Entry 7LZI (electron microscopy, 4.39 A resolution (low resolution: residue-level contacts below are approximate; hydrogen-bond / salt-bridge calls are withheld)); this record covers chains A and B of the 4 polymer chains in the assembly.

== Chain A (and B) ==
Molecule: Glutamate receptor 3.4
Organism: Arabidopsis thaliana
Notes: chain B of this document is another copy of the same molecule, construct and numbering; everything in this record applies to it too
UniProt: Q8GXJ4 (GLR34_ARATH); numbering as in UniProt (aligned over 1-959)
Amino-acid sequence (959 residues; row label = number of the first residue in the row):
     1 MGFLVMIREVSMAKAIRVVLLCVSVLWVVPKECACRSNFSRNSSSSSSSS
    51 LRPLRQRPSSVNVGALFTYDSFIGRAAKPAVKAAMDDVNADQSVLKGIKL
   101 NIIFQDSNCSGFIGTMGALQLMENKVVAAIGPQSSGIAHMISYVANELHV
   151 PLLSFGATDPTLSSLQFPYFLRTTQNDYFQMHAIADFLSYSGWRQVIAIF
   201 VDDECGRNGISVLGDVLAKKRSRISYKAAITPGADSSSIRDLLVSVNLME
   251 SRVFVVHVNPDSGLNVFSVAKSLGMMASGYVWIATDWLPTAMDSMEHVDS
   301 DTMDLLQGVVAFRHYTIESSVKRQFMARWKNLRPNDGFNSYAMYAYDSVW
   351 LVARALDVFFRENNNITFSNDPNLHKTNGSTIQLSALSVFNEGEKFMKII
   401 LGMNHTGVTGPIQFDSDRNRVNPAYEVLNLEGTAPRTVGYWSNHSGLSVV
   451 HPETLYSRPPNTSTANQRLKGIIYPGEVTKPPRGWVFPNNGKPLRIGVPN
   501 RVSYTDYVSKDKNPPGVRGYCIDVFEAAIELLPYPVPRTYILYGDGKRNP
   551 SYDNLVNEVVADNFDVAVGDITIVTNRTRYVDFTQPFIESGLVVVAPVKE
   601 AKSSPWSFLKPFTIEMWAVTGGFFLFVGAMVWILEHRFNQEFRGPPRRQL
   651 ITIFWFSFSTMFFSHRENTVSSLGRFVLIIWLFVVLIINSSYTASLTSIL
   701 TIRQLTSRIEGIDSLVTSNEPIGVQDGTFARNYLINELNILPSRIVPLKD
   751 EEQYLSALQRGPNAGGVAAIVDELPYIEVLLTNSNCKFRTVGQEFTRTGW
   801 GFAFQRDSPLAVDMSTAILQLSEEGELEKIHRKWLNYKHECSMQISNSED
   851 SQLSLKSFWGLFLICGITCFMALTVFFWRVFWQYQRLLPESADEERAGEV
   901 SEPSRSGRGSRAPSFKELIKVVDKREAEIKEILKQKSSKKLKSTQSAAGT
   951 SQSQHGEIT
Not modelled in the structure: 1-482, 636-648, 662-671, 881-959 (chain B: 1-482, 636-648, 662-671, 843-852, 881-959)
Cystine bridges: Cys786-Cys841
Covalent attachments: N-acetylglucosamine (NAG) linked to Asn576
Small-molecule neighbours: glutamic acid (GLU): Arg501, Asn549, Pro550, Tyr552, Asp570, Ile571, Thr572, Arg577, Gln725, Asp726, Gly727, Thr728, Phe729, Glu773, Tyr776, Trp800
UniProt features mapped onto this chain:
  - glycosylation (N-linked (GlcNAc...) asparagine): Asn38, Asn42, Asn108, Asn365, Asn378, Asn404, Asn443, Asn461, Asn576

== Chain A / chain B interface ==
Residue-residue contacts (63):
  Ile573(A) - Arg579(B)
  Thr578(A) - Thr575(B)
  Thr578(A) - Thr578(B)
  Thr578(A) - Arg579(B)
  Arg579(A) - Ile573(B)
  Arg579(A) - Phe583(B)
  Arg579(A) - Thr584(B)
  Arg579(A) - Gln585(B)
  Asp582(A) - Arg806(B)
  Phe583(A) - Arg579(B)
  Thr584(A) - Arg579(B)
  Gln585(A) - Arg579(B)
  Phe608(A) - Ile687(B)
  Ile653(A) - Leu673(B)
  Phe656(A) - Arg675(B)
  Phe656(A) - Ile679(B)
  Ser657(A) - Ser672(B)
  Ser657(A) - Arg675(B)
  Asn689(A) - Leu686(B)
  Asn689(A) - Ser690(B)
  Tyr692(A) - Ile687(B)
  Tyr692(A) - Ser690(B)
  Thr693(A) - Ser690(B)
  Thr693(A) - Thr693(B)
  Leu696(A) - Ala694(B)
  Thr697(A) - Ala694(B)
  Thr697(A) - Thr697(B)
  Leu700(A) - Ser698(B)
  Gln704(A) - Ser698(B)
  Gln704(A) - Ile702(B)
  Leu705(A) - Ile702(B)
  Leu705(A) - Leu705(B)
  Arg708(A) - Thr706(B)
  Arg708(A) - Arg708(B)
  Glu710(A) - Arg708(B)
  Asp713(A) - Gln793(B)
  Glu737(A) - Arg797(B)
  Asn739(A) - Arg797(B)
  Gln793(A) - Asp713(B)
  Phe795(A) - Phe795(B)
  Arg797(A) - Glu737(B)
  Arg797(A) - Leu738(B)
  Arg806(A) - Asp582(B)
  Arg806(A) - Arg806(B)
  Arg806(A) - Asp807(B)
  Glu849(A) - Arg708(B)
  Asp850(A) - Ile699(B)
  Ser851(A) - Lys610(B)
  Ser851(A) - Pro611(B)
  Ser851(A) - Ser695(B)
  Ser851(A) - Ile699(B)
  Leu853(A) - Thr613(B)
  Leu855(A) - Glu615(B)
  Leu855(A) - Met616(B)
  Phe858(A) - Met616(B)
  Phe858(A) - Ile688(B)
  Leu861(A) - Ile688(B)
  Phe862(A) - Val619(B)
  Phe862(A) - Phe623(B)
  Cys865(A) - Val684(B)
  Thr868(A) - Ile680(B)
  Cys869(A) - Phe626(B)
  Phe876(A) - Ile633(B)
Also at the interface, not in a pair above, chain A (49 interface residues in all): Thr575, Pro586, Phe624, Ser659, Thr701, Thr717, Leu738, Ala872, Leu873
Also at the interface, not in a pair above, chain B (53 interface residues in all): Phe612, Thr620, Val627, Met630, Phe676, Phe683, Ser691, Thr701

== In short ==
49 residues of chain A face 53 of chain B across their interface. Ligands of chain A: glutamic acid.
Covalently linked N-acetylglucosamine: at Asn576(A).
Chain A and chain B are both Glutamate receptor 3.4 (Arabidopsis thaliana); the structure, Structure of the
glutamate receptor-like channel AtGLR3.4, was determined by electron microscopy (same publication as 7LZ0,
7LZ1, 7LZ2 and 7LZH).
